Entry 8W5E (electron microscopy, 3.80 A resolution); this record covers chains c and C of the 4 polymer chains in the assembly.

[Chain c (and C)]
Molecule: Minor capsid protein A1
From: Escherichia phage Qbeta
Notes: chain C of this document is another copy of the same molecule, construct and numbering; everything in this record applies to it too
UniProtKB: Q8LTE1 (A1_BPQBE); residues 0-132 here correspond to UniProt positions 1-133 (UniProt number = residue number + 1)
Chain sequence (133 residues; numbered 0 to 132; the number before each row is that of its first residue; numbering starts at 0):
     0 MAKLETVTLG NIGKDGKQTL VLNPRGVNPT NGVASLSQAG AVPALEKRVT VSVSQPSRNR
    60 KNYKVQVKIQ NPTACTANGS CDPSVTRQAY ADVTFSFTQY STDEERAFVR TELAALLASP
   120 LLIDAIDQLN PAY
Disordered / not traced: 0, 56-59, 132

[How chain c and chain C interact]
Residue-residue contacts - 102 pairs, chain c then chain C:
  Ala1(c) with Asp123(C), hydrogen bond (backbone-side chain); Pro130(C); Ala131(C)
  Leu8(c) with Ala114(C); Leu115(C)
  Ile11(c) with Phe107(C), hydrophobic; Thr110(C); Ala114(C), hydrophobic
  Gly12(c) with Glu103(C); Thr110(C)
  Lys13(c) with Asp102(C), salt bridge; Glu103(C); Ala106(C)
  Gln17(c) with Glu103(C); Phe107(C)
  Leu19(c) with Glu111(C)
  Ala33(c) with Ala131(C), hydrophobic
  Lys46(c) with Phe107(C)
  Val48(c) with Glu111(C)
  Val52(c) with Pro130(C), hydrophobic
  Tyr62(c) with Leu128(C), hydrophobic
  Ile68(c) with Glu111(C)
  Asn70(c) with Val108(C); Glu111(C)
  Thr72(c) with Glu104(C)
  Arg86(c) with Thr97(C); Tyr99(C), hydrogen bond (side chain-backbone)
  Ala88(c) with Ser95(C); Phe96(C), hydrophobic; Glu104(C); Val108(C), hydrophobic
  Tyr89(c) with Phe94(C); Ser95(C), hydrogen bond (backbone-backbone)
  Ala90(c) with Thr93(C); Phe94(C), hydrophobic
  Asp91(c) with Asp91(C); Val92(C); Thr93(C), hydrogen bond
  Val92(c) with Asp91(C); Val92(C), hydrophobic; Leu112(C), hydrophobic
  Thr93(c) with Ala90(C); Asp91(C), hydrogen bond
  Phe94(c) with Tyr89(C); Ala90(C), hydrophobic; Ile125(C), hydrophobic
  Ser95(c) with Ala88(C); Tyr89(C), hydrogen bond (backbone-backbone)
  Phe96(c) with Ala88(C), hydrophobic
  Thr97(c) with Arg86(C)
  Tyr99(c) with Arg86(C), hydrogen bond (backbone-side chain)
  Asp102(c) with Lys13(C), salt bridge; Asp126(C)
  Glu103(c) with Gly12(C); Lys13(C); Gln17(C)
  Glu104(c) with Thr72(C); Ala88(C)
  Arg105(c) with Ile125(C); Asp126(C), hydrogen bond (side chain-backbone); Leu128(C)
  Ala106(c) with Lys13(C); Asp126(C)
  Phe107(c) with Ile11(C), hydrophobic; Gln17(C); Lys46(C)
  Val108(c) with Asn70(C); Ala88(C), hydrophobic
  Arg109(c) with Leu116(C); Ile122(C); Ile125(C); Asp126(C), salt bridge
  Thr110(c) with Ile11(C); Gly12(C)
  Glu111(c) with Leu19(C); Val48(C); Ile68(C); Asn70(C)
  Leu112(c) with Val92(C), hydrophobic
  Ala113(c) with Leu116(C), hydrophobic
  Ala114(c) with Leu8(C); Ile11(C), hydrophobic
  Leu115(c) with Leu8(C)
  Leu116(c) with Arg109(C); Ala113(C), hydrophobic
  Leu121(c) with Val50(C), hydrophobic
  Ile122(c) with Arg109(C)
  Asp123(c) with Ala1(C), hydrogen bond (side chain-backbone)
  Ile125(c) with Phe94(C), hydrophobic; Arg105(C); Arg109(C)
  Asp126(c) with Asp102(C); Arg105(C), hydrogen bond (backbone-side chain); Ala106(C); Arg109(C), salt bridge
  Leu128(c) with Val52(C); Tyr62(C), hydrophobic; Arg105(C)
  Pro130(c) with Ala1(C); Val52(C), hydrophobic
  Ala131(c) with Ala1(C); Ala33(C), hydrophobic
Other interface residues (no listed pair), chain c (65 interface residues in all): Leu3, Val6, Leu21, Val26, Val50, Val64, Val66, Gln87, Ser100, Thr101, Ser118, Leu120, Ala124, Gln127, Asn129
Other interface residues (no listed pair), chain C (64 interface residues in all): Leu3, Val6, Leu21, Val26, Val64, Val66, Ser100, Thr101, Ser118, Leu120, Leu121, Ala124, Gln127, Asn129

[Overview]
Chain c and chain C form an interface of 65 and 64 residues respectively; the contacts include 10 hydrogen
bonds and 4 salt bridges. Among the polar pairs are Lys13(c)-Asp102(C), Arg109(c)-Asp126(C) and
Ala1(c)-Asp123(C).
Chain c and chain C are both Minor capsid protein A1 (Escherichia phage Qbeta); the structure, Cryo-EM
structure of Qb-Ab4, was determined by electron microscopy, deposited together with 8W5D, 8W5F, 8W5G, 8W5L,
8W5M, 8W5N and 8 further entries.
